PDB entry 7ELL | electron microscopy, 3.80 A resolution | chains A and K of the 21 polymer chains in the assembly

# Chain A
Molecule: Mu1
Organism: Mammalian orthoreovirus 3
UniProtKB: F1ARM5 (F1ARM5_9REOV); numbering as in UniProt (aligned over 2-42)
Amino-acid sequence (41 residues; numbered 2 to 42; the number before each row is that of its first residue):
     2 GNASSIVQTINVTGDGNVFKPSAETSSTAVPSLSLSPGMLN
Covalent attachments: myristic acid (MYR) linked to Gly2
Reported in the primary citation:
  - post-translational modification sites: Asn42

# Chain K
Molecule: mRNA (guanine-N(7)-)-methyltransferase
Organism: Mammalian orthoreovirus 3
Notes: EC 2.1.1.56, 2.7.7.50
UniProtKB: A0A0B5CUT9 (A0A0B5CUT9_9REOV); residue numbers follow UniProt; this construct covers 1-1289
Amino-acid sequence (1289 residues; row label = number of the first residue in the row):
     1 MANVWGVRLADSLSSPTIETRTRQYTLHDLCSDLDANPGREPWKPLRNQR
    51 TNNIVAVQLFRPLQGLVLDTQLYGFPGAFDDWERFMREKLRVLKYEVLRI
   101 YPISNYSNEHVNVFVANALVGAFLSNQAFYDLLPLLIINDTMIGDLLGTG
   151 ASLSQFFQSHGDVLEVAAGRKYLQMENYSNDDDDPPLFAKDLSDYAKAFY
   201 SDTYEVLDRFFWTHDSSAGVLVHYDKPTNGHHYLLGTLTQMVSAPPYIIN
   251 ATDAMLLESCLEQFSANVRARPAQPVTRLDQCYHLRWGAQYVGEDSLTYR
   301 LGVLSLLATNGYQLARPIPRQLTNRWLSSFVSQIMSDGVNETPLWPQERY
   351 VQIAYDSPSVVDGATQYGYVRKNQLRLGMRISALQSLSDTPSPVQWLPQY
   401 TIDQAAMDEGDLMVSRLTQLPLRPDYGNIWVGDALSYYVDYNRSHRVVLS
   451 SELPQLPDTYFDGDEQYGRSLFSLARKIGDRSLVKDTAVLKHAYQAIDPN
   501 TGKEYLRSGQSVAYFGASAGHSGADQPLVIEPWIQGKISGVPPPSSVRQF
   551 GYDVARGAIVDLARPFPSGDYQFVYSDVDQVVDGHDDLSISSGLVESLLS
   601 SCMHATAPGGSFVVKINFPTRPVWHYIEQKILPNITSYMLIKPFVTNNVE
   651 LFFVAFGVHQHSSLTWTSGVYFFLVDHFYRYETLSTISRQLPSFGYVDDG
   701 SSVTGIETISIENPGFSNMTQAARIGISGLCANVGNARKSIAIYESHGAR
   751 VLTITSRRSPASARRKSRLRYLPLIDPRSLEVQARTILPADPVLFENVSG
   801 ASPHVCLTMMYNFEVSSAVYDGDVVLDLGTGPEAKILELIPATSPVTCVD
   851 IRPTAQPSGCWNVRTTFLELDYLSDGWITGVRGDIVTCMLSLGAAAAGKS
   901 MTFDAAFQQLIKVLSKSTANVVLVQVNCPTDVVRSIKGYLEIDSTNKRYR
   951 FPKFGRDEPYSDMDALEKICRTAWPNCSITWVPLSYDLRWTRLALLESTT
  1001 LSSASIRIAELMYKYMPIMRIDIHGLPMEKRGNFIVGQNCSLVIPGFNAQ
  1051 DVFNCYFNSALAFSTEDVNAAMIPQVSAQFDATKGEWTLDMVFSDAGIYT
  1101 MQALVGSNANPVSLGSFVVDSPDVDITDAWPAQLDFTIAGTDVDITVNPY
  1151 YRLMTFVRIDGQWQIANPDKFQFFSSASGTLVMNVKLDIADKYLLYYIRD
  1201 VQSRDVGFYIQHPLQLLNTITLPTNEDLFLSAPDMREWAVKESGNTICIL
  1251 NSQGFVLPQDWDVLTDTISWSPSIPTYIVPPGDYTLTPL
Disordered / not traced: 1-2, 1176-1179
Reported in the primary citation:
  - conformationally variable residues (loop rearrangement): Val581 to Leu588

# Interface between chain A and chain K
Contacting residue pairs - 11 pairs, chain A then chain K:
  Gly2(A) - Asp587(K)
  Gly2(A) - Leu588(K)  hydrogen bond (backbone-backbone)
  Ala4(A) - Phe461(K)
  Ala4(A) - Asp586(K)  hydrogen bond (backbone-backbone)
  Ala4(A) - Asp587(K)
  Ala4(A) - Leu588(K)
  Ser5(A) - Asp586(K)
  Ser6(A) - Phe461(K)
  Ser6(A) - Asp462(K)
  Ser6(A) - Gly463(K)  hydrogen bond (side chain-backbone)
  Ser6(A) - Gln466(K)
Also at the interface, not in a pair above, chain A (5 interface residues in all): Asn3
Also at the interface, not in a pair above, chain K (8 interface residues in all): His585

# Overview
5 residues of chain A and 8 residues of chain K are in contact; the contacts include 3 hydrogen bonds. Polar
contacts include Ser6(A)-Gly463(K), Gly2(A)-Leu588(K) and Ala4(A)-Asp586(K). Covalently linked myristic acid:
at Gly2(A). The paper reports a modification site at Asn42(A); conformational variability at Val581(K).
Here chain A is Mu1 and chain K is mRNA (guanine-N(7)-)-methyltransferase, both from Mammalian orthoreovirus
3. Entry 7ELL (In situ structure of capping enzyme lambda2, penetration protein mu1 of mammalian reovirus
capsid asymmetric unit) was determined by electron microscopy together with 7ELH from the same study.
